Entry 8OZE (electron microscopy, 2.91 A resolution); this record covers chains N and E of the 8 polymer chains in the assembly.

Chain N:
Molecule: 20-nt RNA strand
Sequence (20 nucleotides; row label = number of the first residue in the row):
     1 UGAGGUAGUA GGUUGUAUAG

Chain E:
Protein: TIR domain-containing protein
From: Maribacter polysiphoniae
UniProtKB: A0A316E683 (A0A316E683_9FLAO); residue numbers follow UniProt; this construct covers 1-452
Amino-acid sequence (452 residues; numbered 1 to 452; the number before each row is that of its first residue):
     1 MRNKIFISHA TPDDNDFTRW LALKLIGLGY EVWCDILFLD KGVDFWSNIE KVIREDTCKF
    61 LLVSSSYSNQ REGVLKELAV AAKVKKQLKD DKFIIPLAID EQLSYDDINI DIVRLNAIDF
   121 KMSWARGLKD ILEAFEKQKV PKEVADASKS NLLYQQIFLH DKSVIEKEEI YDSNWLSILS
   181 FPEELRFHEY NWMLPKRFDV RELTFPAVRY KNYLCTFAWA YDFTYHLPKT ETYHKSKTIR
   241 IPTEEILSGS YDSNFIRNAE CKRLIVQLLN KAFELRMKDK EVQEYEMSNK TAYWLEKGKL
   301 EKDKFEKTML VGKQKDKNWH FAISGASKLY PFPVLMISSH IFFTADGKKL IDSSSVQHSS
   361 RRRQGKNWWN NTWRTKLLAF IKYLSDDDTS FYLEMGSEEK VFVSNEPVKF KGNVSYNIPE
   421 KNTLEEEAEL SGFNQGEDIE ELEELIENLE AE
Disordered / not traced: 1-167, 419-452
What the authors report for this chain:
  - binding site for the 20-nt RNA strand (chain N): Lys211, Asn212
  - binding site for the 17-nt DNA strand: Arg263, Gln267
  - catalytic residues: Glu77 (citing earlier work)

Chain N / chain E interface:
Contacting residue pairs (25):
  G5(N) with Arg362(E), base contact
  U6(N) with Arg362(E), hydrogen bond to the sugar
  A7(N) with His358(E), base contact; Arg361(E), hydrogen bond to the sugar
  G8(N) with Met287(E), phosphate contact; His340(E), salt bridge to the phosphate; His358(E), sugar contact
  U9(N) with Tyr285(E), phosphate contact; Glu286(E), phosphate contact; Met287(E), phosphate contact; Ser288(E), sugar contact; Ser354(E), hydrogen bond to the phosphate
  A10(N) with Ser288(E), phosphate contact
  G15(N) with Glu260(E), hydrogen bond to the sugar; Arg263(E), base contact
  U16(N) with Tyr210(E), sugar contact; Glu260(E), hydrogen bond to the sugar; Arg263(E), base contact
  A17(N) with Arg209(E), hydrogen bond to the sugar; Tyr210(E), sugar contact; Lys211(E), hydrogen bond to the sugar
  U18(N) with Lys196(E), sugar contact; Lys211(E), sugar contact
  A19(N) with Lys196(E), hydrogen bond to the sugar; Arg197(E), hydrogen bond to the sugar

In short:
11 residues of chain N and 16 residues of chain E are in contact; the contacts include 9 hydrogen bonds and 1
salt bridge. Polar pairs include U6(N)-Arg362(E), A7(N)-Arg361(E) and G15(N)-Glu260(E). From the paper: the
catalytic residue Glu77(E); a binding site for the 20-nt RNA strand (chain N) at Lys211(E) and Asn212(E).
Chain N is a 20-nt RNA strand and chain E is TIR domain-containing protein (Maribacter polysiphoniae); the
structure, cryoEM structure of SPARTA complex dimer high resolution, was determined by electron microscopy,
deposited together with 8OZ6, 8OZC, 8OZD, 8OZF, 8OZG and 8OZI.
